Entry 3FEV (X-ray diffraction, 1.30 A resolution); this record covers chain A.

== Chain A ==
Name: Fusion of Muscarinic toxin 1, Muscarinic m1-toxin1
UniProt: chimeric construct of P81030, Q8QGR0: residues 1-16 from P81030 (TXM1_DENAN) positions 1-16 (same numbers); residues 17-65 from Q8QGR0 positions 38-86 (UniProt number = residue number + 21)
Sequence (65 residues; each row starts with the number of its first residue):
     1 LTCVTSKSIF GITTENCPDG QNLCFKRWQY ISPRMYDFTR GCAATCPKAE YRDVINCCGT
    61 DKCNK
Disulfides: Cys-3/Cys-24, Cys-17/Cys-42, Cys-46/Cys-57, Cys-58/Cys-63
UniProt features mapped onto this chain:
  - region: Leu-23 to Cys-42 (Finger loop 2), Thr-45 to Cys-57 (Finger loop 3)
What the authors report for this chain:
  - specificity-determining residues: Ser-32, Met-35, Tyr-36, Ala-49, Tyr-51, Val-54, Asn-56 (proposed by the authors, not directly observed)
  - mutagenesis - R27K/Q29Y/F38I/R40W: decreased binding to M1 receptor
  - mutagenesis - S32V/M35Y/Y36S (7-fold): decreased binding to hM1 receptor
  - mutagenesis - S32V/M35Y/Y36S (5-fold): increased binding to hM4

== Overview ==
From the paper: R27K/Q29Y/F38I/R40W reduce binding to M1 receptor; specificity determinants Ser-32, Met-35 and
Tyr-36 among others.
Chain A is Fusion of Muscarinic toxin 1, Muscarinic m1-toxin1; the structure, Crystal structure of the
chimeric muscarinic toxin MT7 with loop 1 from MT1, was determined by X-ray diffraction (same publication as
4DO8 and 3NEQ).
